Entry 3E6F (X-ray diffraction, 2.41 A resolution); this record covers chains A and B of the 3 polymer chains in the assembly.

# Chain A
Protein: H-2 class I histocompatibility antigen, D-D alpha chain
From: Mus musculus
Notes: fragment: to 298
Reference sequence: P01900 (HA12_MOUSE); residues 2-274 here correspond to UniProt positions 26-298 (UniProt number = residue number + 24)
Amino-acid sequence (274 residues; row label = number of the first residue in the row):
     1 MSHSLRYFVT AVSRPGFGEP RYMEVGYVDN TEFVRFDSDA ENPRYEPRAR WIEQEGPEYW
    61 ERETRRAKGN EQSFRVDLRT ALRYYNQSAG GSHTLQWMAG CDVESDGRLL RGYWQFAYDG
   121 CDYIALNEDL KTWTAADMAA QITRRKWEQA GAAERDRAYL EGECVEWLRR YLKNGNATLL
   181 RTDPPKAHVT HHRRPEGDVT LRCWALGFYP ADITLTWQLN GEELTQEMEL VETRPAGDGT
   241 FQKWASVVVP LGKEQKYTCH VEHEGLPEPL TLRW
Not modelled in the structure: 1
Sequence notes: expression tag (1)
Swiss-Prot annotation at these positions:
  - glycosylation (N-linked (GlcNAc...) asparagine): Asn86, Asn176
Disulfide bonds: Cys101-Cys164, Cys203-Cys259

# Chain B
Protein: Beta-2 microglobulin
From: Mus musculus
Notes: fragment: to 119
Reference sequence: Q91XJ8 (Q91XJ8_MOUSE); residues 1-99 here correspond to UniProt positions 21-119 (UniProt number = residue number + 20)
Amino-acid sequence (99 residues; numbered 1 to 99; the number before each row is that of its first residue):
     1 MQKTPQIQVY SRHPPENGKP NILNCYVTQF HPPHIEIQML KNGKKIPKVE MSDMSFSKDW
    61 SFYILAHTEF TPTETDTYAC RVKHASMAEP KTVYWDRDM
Sequence notes: engineered mutation Met1 (Ile21 in Q91XJ8)
Disulfide bonds: Cys25-Cys80

# Chain A / chain B interface
Contacting residue pairs (45; chain A residue first):
  Phe8(A) with Phe56(B)
  Val9(A) with Phe56(B)
  Thr10(A) with Phe56(B); Phe62(B)
  Val12(A) with Pro33(B), hydrophobic
  Val25(A) with Met54(B)
  Tyr27(A) with Ser55(B); Tyr63(B)
  Glu32(A) with Asp53(B)
  Arg35(A) with Asp53(B), salt bridge
  Arg48(A) with Asp53(B), salt bridge
  Thr94(A) with His31(B); Pro33(B)
  Gln96(A) with Phe56(B); Trp60(B), hydrogen bond (side chain-backbone); Phe62(B)
  Trp97(A) with Phe56(B)
  Tyr113(A) with Lys58(B)
  Gln115(A) with Lys58(B); Trp60(B)
  Phe116(A) with Trp60(B)
  Ala117(A) with Trp60(B)
  Asp119(A) with His31(B)
  Gly120(A) with Lys3(B); His31(B); Trp60(B)
  Asp122(A) with Trp60(B), hydrogen bond
  Thr190(A) with Met99(B), hydrogen bond (side chain-backbone)
  His192(A) with Asp98(B), hydrogen bond (side chain-backbone); Met99(B)
  Arg202(A) with Met99(B), hydrogen bond (side chain-backbone)
  Trp204(A) with Met99(B), hydrogen bond (side chain-backbone)
  Leu206(A) with Pro14(B), hydrophobic
  Gly207(A) with Arg12(B)
  Val231(A) with Gln8(B)
  Arg234(A) with Gln8(B), hydrogen bond; Tyr10(B)
  Pro235(A) with Tyr10(B), hydrogen bond (backbone-side chain); Tyr26(B); Leu65(B), hydrophobic
  Asp238(A) with Arg12(B), salt bridge
  Thr240(A) with Arg12(B), hydrogen bond
  Gln242(A) with Tyr10(B); Ser11(B)
  Trp244(A) with Met99(B), hydrophobic
Interface residues without a listed pair, chain A (36 interface residues in all): Met98, His188, Ala236, Gly237
Interface residues without a listed pair, chain B (22 interface residues in all): Met1, Asn24

# Summary
The interface between chain A and chain B involves 36 residues on one side and 22 on the other, with 9
hydrogen bonds and 3 salt bridges. Polar contacts include Arg35(A)-Asp53(B), Arg48(A)-Asp53(B) and
Asp238(A)-Arg12(B).
Chain A is H-2 class I histocompatibility antigen, D-D alpha chain and chain B is Beta-2 microglobulin, both
from Mus musculus; the structure, MHC CLASS I H-2Dd Heavy chain complexed with Beta-2 Microglobulin and a
variant peptide, PA9, from ..., was determined by X-ray diffraction, deposited together with 3E6H.
